6VQ2 - chains A and C of the 3 polymer chains in the assembly; structure by X-ray diffraction, 2.25 A resolution.

== Chain A ==
Protein: MHC class I antigen
Organism: Homo sapiens
Reference sequence: O78189 (O78189_HUMAN); residues 1-276 here correspond to UniProt positions 25-300 (UniProt number = residue number + 24)
Chain sequence (276 residues; numbered 1 to 276; the number before each row is that of its first residue):
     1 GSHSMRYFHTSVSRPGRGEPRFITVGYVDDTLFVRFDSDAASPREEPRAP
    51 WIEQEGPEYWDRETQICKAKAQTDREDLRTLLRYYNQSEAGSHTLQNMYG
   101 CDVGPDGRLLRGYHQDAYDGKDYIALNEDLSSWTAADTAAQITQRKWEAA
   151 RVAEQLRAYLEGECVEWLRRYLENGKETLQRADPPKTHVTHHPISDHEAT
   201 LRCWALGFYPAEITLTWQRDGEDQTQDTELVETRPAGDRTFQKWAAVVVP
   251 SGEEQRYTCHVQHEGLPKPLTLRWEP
Cystine bridges: Cys-101/Cys-164, Cys-203/Cys-259

== Chain C ==
Protein: 14-residue peptide
Chain sequence (14 residues; numbered 1 to 14; the number before each row is that of its first residue):
     1 KRWIILGLNKIVRM
Unresolved in the structure: 7-10

== Chain A / chain C interface ==
Residue-residue contacts (43; chain A residue first):
  Met-5(A) with Lys-1(C)
  Tyr-7(A) with Lys-1(C), hydrogen bond (side chain-backbone); Arg-2(C)
  His-9(A) with Arg-2(C), hydrogen bond
  Thr-24(A) with Arg-2(C), hydrogen bond
  Glu-45(A) with Arg-2(C), salt bridge
  Arg-62(A) with Lys-1(C); Arg-2(C), hydrogen bond (side chain-backbone); Ile-4(C); Leu-6(C)
  Glu-63(A) with Lys-1(C); Arg-2(C), salt bridge
  Ile-66(A) with Arg-2(C); Trp-3(C); Ile-4(C), hydrophobic
  Cys-67(A) with Arg-2(C), hydrogen bond
  Ala-69(A) with Ile-4(C), hydrophobic
  Glu-76(A) with Arg-13(C), salt bridge
  Asp-77(A) with Arg-13(C); Met-14(C), hydrogen bond (side chain-backbone)
  Thr-80(A) with Met-14(C)
  Leu-81(A) with Met-14(C), hydrophobic
  Tyr-84(A) with Met-14(C), hydrogen bond (side chain-backbone)
  Leu-95(A) with Met-14(C), hydrophobic
  Tyr-99(A) with Arg-2(C); Trp-3(C), hydrogen bond (side chain-backbone)
  His-114(A) with Trp-3(C)
  Asp-116(A) with Met-14(C)
  Tyr-123(A) with Met-14(C), hydrophobic
  Thr-143(A) with Met-14(C), hydrogen bond (side chain-backbone)
  Lys-146(A) with Met-14(C), hydrogen bond (side chain-backbone)
  Trp-147(A) with Val-12(C); Arg-13(C), hydrogen bond (side chain-backbone)
  Val-152(A) with Val-12(C), hydrophobic
  Gln-155(A) with Ile-5(C); Leu-6(C), hydrogen bond (side chain-backbone)
  Leu-156(A) with Trp-3(C), hydrophobic
  Tyr-159(A) with Lys-1(C), hydrogen bond (side chain-backbone); Arg-2(C); Trp-3(C)
  Glu-163(A) with Lys-1(C), salt bridge
  Trp-167(A) with Lys-1(C)
  Tyr-171(A) with Lys-1(C), hydrogen bond (side chain-backbone)
Also at the interface, not in a pair above, chain A (34 interface residues in all): Val-25, Val-34, Tyr-59, Thr-73
Also at the interface, not in a pair above, chain C (10 interface residues in all): Ile-11
The authors on this interface:
  - residue pairs: Thr-24(A)/Arg-2(C), Glu-45(A)/Arg-2(C) (salt bridge), Ile-66(A)/Ile-4(C), Ala-69(A)/Ile-4(C), Tyr-159(A)/Trp-3(C) (pi stacking), Val-12(C)/Val-152(A)

== Overview ==
Chain A and chain C form an interface of 34 and 10 residues respectively; the contacts include 14 hydrogen
bonds and 4 salt bridges. Polar contacts include Glu-45(A)/Arg-2(C), Glu-63(A)/Arg-2(C) and
Glu-76(A)/Arg-13(C). The authors report contacts between Thr-24(A) and Arg-2(C), Ile-66(A) and Ile-4(C) and
Ala-69(A) and Ile-4(C) among others; a salt bridge between Glu-45(A) and Arg-2(C); pi stacking between
Tyr-159(A) and Trp-3(C).
Here chain A is MHC class I antigen (Homo sapiens) and chain C is a 14-residue peptide. Entry 6VQ2
(HLA-B*27:05 presenting an HIV-1 14mer peptide) was determined by X-ray diffraction, deposited together with
6VPZ, 6VQD, 6VQE, 6VQY and 6VQZ.
